7QVE - chains i and h of the 28 polymer chains in the assembly; structure by electron microscopy, 3.30 A resolution.

Chain i:
Name: Proteasome subunit alpha type
Source organism: Spinacia oleracea
Reference sequence: A0A0K9QA79 (A0A0K9QA79_SPIOL); residues 1-235 here = UniProt positions 1-235
Sequence (235 residues; numbered 1 to 235; the number before each row is that of its first residue):
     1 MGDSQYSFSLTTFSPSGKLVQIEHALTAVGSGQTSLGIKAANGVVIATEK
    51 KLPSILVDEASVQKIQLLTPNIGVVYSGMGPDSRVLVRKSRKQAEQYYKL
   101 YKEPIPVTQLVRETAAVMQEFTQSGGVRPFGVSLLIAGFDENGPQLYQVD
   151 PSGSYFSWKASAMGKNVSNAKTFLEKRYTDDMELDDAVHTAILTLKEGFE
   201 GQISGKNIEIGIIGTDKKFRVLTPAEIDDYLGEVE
Unresolved in the structure: 1-3, 233-235

Chain h:
Name: Proteasome subunit alpha type
Source organism: Spinacia oleracea
Reference sequence: A0A0K9R8Z8 (A0A0K9R8Z8_SPIOL); numbering as in UniProt (aligned over 1-246)
Sequence (246 residues; row label = number of the first residue in the row):
     1 MSRGSGAGYDRHITIFSPEGRLFQVEYAFKAVKSGGVTSIAVRGKDSVCV
    51 VTQKKVPDKLLDQTSVSHLFKITKFLGLLATGMTADARNLVQQARNEAAE
   101 FRHKYGYEMPVDALARWIADKSQVYTQHAYMRPLGVVAIVIGIDEENGPQ
   151 LFKCDPAGHFYGHKATSAGSKDQEAINFLEKKMKNDPAFSYEETVQTAIS
   201 ALQSVLQEDFKATEIEVGVVQVANPVFRSLTTEEIDEHLTAISERD
Unresolved in the structure: 1-7, 246

Chain i / chain h interface:
Pairs across the interface (59):
  F8(i) with Y130(h)
  L10(i) with A129(h), hydrophobic; Y130(h)
  Q21(i) with I15(h); F16(h), hydrogen bond (side chain-backbone)
  H24(i) with F16(h); S17(h); P18(h); G20(h)
  A25(i) with F16(h), hydrophobic
  T27(i) with E19(h); G20(h)
  A28(i) with F16(h), hydrophobic; G20(h)
  K50(i) with Y161(h)
  L52(i) with Y161(h)
  S54(i) with E180(h), hydrogen bond
  I55(i) with K164(h), hydrogen bond (backbone-side chain)
  L56(i) with H163(h); K164(h), hydrogen bond (backbone-backbone); A165(h), hydrogen bond (backbone-backbone); L179(h), hydrophobic; M183(h), hydrophobic
  V57(i) with Y161(h), hydrophobic; G162(h); H163(h)
  D58(i) with R43(h), salt bridge; Y161(h); G162(h), hydrogen bond (backbone-backbone); H163(h)
  E59(i) with Y161(h)
  S61(i) with Y161(h); G162(h), hydrogen bond (side chain-backbone)
  V62(i) with F160(h), hydrophobic; Y161(h)
  M79(i) with F16(h), hydrophobic; L22(h), hydrophobic
  P81(i) with Q123(h); G158(h); H159(h)
  D82(i) with Q123(h), hydrogen bond
  R84(i) with A119(h); D120(h), salt bridge; G158(h), hydrogen bond (side chain-backbone); F160(h)
  V85(i) with Q123(h)
  F121(i) with Q127(h)
  G126(i) with H128(h); A129(h), hydrogen bond (backbone-backbone)
  V127(i) with Q127(h); H128(h)
  R128(i) with T14(h); F16(h); L22(h); T126(h), hydrogen bond (side chain-backbone); Q127(h), hydrogen bond (backbone-side chain)
  P129(i) with F16(h)
  F130(i) with Q127(h)
  G131(i) with F16(h)
Also at the interface, not in a pair above, chain h (33 interface residues in all): R116, F152, A157, I176, K184

Summary:
29 residues of chain i face 33 of chain h across their interface; the contacts include 12 hydrogen bonds and 2
salt bridges. Among the polar pairs are D58(i)-R43(h), R84(i)-D120(h) and Q21(i)-F16(h).
Here chain i is Proteasome subunit alpha type and chain h is Proteasome subunit alpha type, both from Spinacia
oleracea. Entry 7QVE (Spinach 20S proteasome) was determined by electron microscopy.
